6VJZ - chains B and A of the 4 polymer chains in the assembly; structure by electron microscopy, 4.30 A resolution (low resolution: residue-level contacts below are approximate; hydrogen-bond / salt-bridge calls are withheld).

Chain B:
Protein: ERAD-associated E3 ubiquitin-protein ligase HRD1
Source organism: Saccharomyces cerevisiae
Notes: EC 2.3.2.27
UniProt: Q08109 (HRD1_YEAST); residues 1-480 here = UniProt positions 1-480
Chain sequence (480 residues; row label = number of the first residue in the row):
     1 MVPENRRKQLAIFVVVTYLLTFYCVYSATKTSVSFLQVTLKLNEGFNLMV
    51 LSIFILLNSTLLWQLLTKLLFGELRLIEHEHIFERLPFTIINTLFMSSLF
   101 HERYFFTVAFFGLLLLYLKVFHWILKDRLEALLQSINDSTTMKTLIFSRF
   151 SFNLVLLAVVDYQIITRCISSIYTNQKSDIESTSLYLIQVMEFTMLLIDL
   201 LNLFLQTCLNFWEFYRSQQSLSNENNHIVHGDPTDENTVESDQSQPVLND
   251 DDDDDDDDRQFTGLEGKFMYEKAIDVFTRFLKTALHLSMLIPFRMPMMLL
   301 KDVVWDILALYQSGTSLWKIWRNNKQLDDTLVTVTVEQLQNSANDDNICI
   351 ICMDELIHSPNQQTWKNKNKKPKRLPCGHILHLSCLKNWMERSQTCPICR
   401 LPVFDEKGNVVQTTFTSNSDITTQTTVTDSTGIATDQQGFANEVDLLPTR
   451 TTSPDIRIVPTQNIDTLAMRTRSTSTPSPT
Disordered / not traced: 221-264, 325-480

Chain A:
Protein: ERAD-associated E3 ubiquitin-protein ligase component HRD3
Source organism: Saccharomyces cerevisiae
UniProt: Q05787 (HRD3_YEAST); residue numbers follow UniProt; this construct covers 1-767
Chain sequence (767 residues; numbered 1 to 767; the number before each row is that of its first residue):
     1 MITLLLYLCVICNAIVLIRADSIADPWPEARHLLNTIAKSRDPMKEAAME
    51 PNADEFVGFYVPMDYSPRNEEKNYQSIWQNEITDSQRHIYELLVQSSEQF
   101 NNSEATYTLSQIHLWSQYNFPHNMTLAHKYLEKFNDLTHFTNHSAIFDLA
   151 VMYATGGCASGNDQTVIPQDSAKALLYYQRAAQLGNLKAKQVLAYKYYSG
   201 FNVPRNFHKSLVLYRDIAEQLRKSYSRDEWDIVFPYWESYNVRISDFESG
   251 LLGKGLNSVPSSTVRKRTTRPDIGSPFIAQVNGVQMTLQIEPMGRFAFNG
   301 NDGNINGDEDDEDASERRIIRIYYAALNDYKGTYSQSRNCERAKNLLELT
   351 YKEFQPHVDNLDPLQVFYYVRCLQLLGHMYFTGEGSSKPNIHMAEEILTT
   401 SLEISRRAQGPIGRACIDLGLINQYITNNISQAISYYMKAMKTQANNGIV
   451 EFQLSKLATSFPEEKIGDPFNLMETAYLNGFIPAIYEFAVMIESGMNSKS
   501 SVENTAYLFKTFVDKNEAIMAPKLRTAFAALINDRSEVALWAYSQLAEQG
   551 YETAQVSAAYLMYQLPYEFEDPPRTTDQRKTLAISYYTRAFKQGNIDAGV
   601 VAGDIYFQMQNYSKAMALYQGAALKYSIQAIWNLGYMHEHGLGVNRDFHL
   651 AKRYYDQVSEHDHRFYLASKLSVLKLHLKSWLTWITREKVNYWKPSSPLN
   701 PNEDTQHSKTSWYKQLTKILQRMRHKEDSDKAAEDSHKHRTVVQNGANHR
   751 GDDQEEASEILGFQMED
Disordered / not traced: 1-25, 51-56, 159-167, 271-312, 496, 687-767

Chain B / chain A interface:
Contacting residue pairs - 12 pairs, chain B then chain A:
  K30(B) - Y567(A)
  K30(B) - E568(A)
  K30(B) - F569(A)
  S32(B) - Y567(A)
  S32(B) - E568(A)
  V33(B) - E568(A)
  S34(B) - Q629(A)
  L36(B) - W632(A)
  L36(B) - F665(A)
  T39(B) - A668(A)
  L40(B) - G255(A)
  L40(B) - F665(A)
Also at the interface, not in a pair above, chain B (10 interface residues in all): F35, Q37, N43
Also at the interface, not in a pair above, chain A (13 interface residues in all): G253, L565, E570, R664, L671

In short:
10 residues of chain B face 13 of chain A across their interface.
Here chain B is ERAD-associated E3 ubiquitin-protein ligase HRD1 and chain A is ERAD-associated E3
ubiquitin-protein ligase component HRD3, both from Saccharomyces cerevisiae. Entry 6VJZ (CryoEM structure of
Hrd1-Usa1/Der1/Hrd3 complex of the expected topology) was determined by electron microscopy, deposited
together with 6VJY, 6VK0, 6VK1 and 6VK3.
